Entry 8TMJ (electron microscopy, 3.20 A resolution); this record covers chains C and D of the 9 polymer chains in the assembly.

[Chain C (and D)]
Protein: Cobalt/magnesium transport protein CorA
Source organism: Thermotoga maritima
Notes: chain D of this document is another copy of the same molecule, construct and numbering; everything in this record applies to it too
UniProtKB: Q9WZ31 (CORA_THEMA); residue numbers follow UniProt; this construct covers 1-351
Sequence (373 residues; numbered -21 to 351; the number before each row is that of its first residue; numbers below 1 keep their minus sign (Met-21 is residue -21)):
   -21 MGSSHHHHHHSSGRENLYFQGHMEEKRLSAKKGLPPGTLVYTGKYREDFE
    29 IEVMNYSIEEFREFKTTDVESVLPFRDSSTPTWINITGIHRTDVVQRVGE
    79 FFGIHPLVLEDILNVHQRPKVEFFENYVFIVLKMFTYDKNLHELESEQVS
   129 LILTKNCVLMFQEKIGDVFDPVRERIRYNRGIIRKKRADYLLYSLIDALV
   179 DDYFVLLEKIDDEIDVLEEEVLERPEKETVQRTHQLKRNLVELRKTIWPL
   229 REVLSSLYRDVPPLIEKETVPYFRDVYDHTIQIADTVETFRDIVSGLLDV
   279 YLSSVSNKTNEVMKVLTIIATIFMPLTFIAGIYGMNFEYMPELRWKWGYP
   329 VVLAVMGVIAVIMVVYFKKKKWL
Not modelled in the structure: -21 to 15, 351 (chain D: -21 to -1)
Sequence notes: initiating methionine (-21); expression tag (-20 to 0)
Curated features (UniProtKB/Swiss-Prot):
  - motif: Gly312 to Asn314 (Probable selectivity filter)
  - site: Asn288 (Essential for ion permeation), Leu294 (Important for closing the ion permeation pathway in the closed state), Thr295 (Threonine that confers selectivity for Co(2+) transport)
  - mutagenesis: Asp89 (D89F/K: Decreases ion transport), Asp253 (D253K: Increases protein stability. Decreases ion transport), Leu280 (L280A: Decreases ion transport), Asn288 (N288L: Abolishes Co(2+) uptake), Met291 (M291A: No effect on ion transport), Leu294 (L294A/V: Increases ion transport by suppression of an obstruction in the transmembrane ion permeation pathway), Thr295 (T295L: Strongly reduces Co(2+) uptake. Abolishes Co(2+) uptake; when associated with L-299; T295M: Strongly reduces Co(2+) uptake ...), Thr299 (T299L: Reduces Co(2+) uptake. Abolishes Co(2+) uptake; when associated with L-295; T299M: No effect on Co(2+) uptake; T299S: Abolishes Co(2+) uptake), Pro303 (P303A/G/I: Increases ion transport by suppression of a kink in the transmembrane ion permeation pathway), Thr305 (T305L: Abolishes Co(2+) uptake), Ile310 (I310A: Increases ion transport), Tyr311 (Y311A: Abolishes pentamerization. Abolishes ion transport; Y311F: No effect on pentamerization. No effect on ion transport), 7 further mutagenesis entries in UniProt

[Chain C / chain D interface]
Pairs across the interface - 53 pairs, chain C then chain D:
  Asp179(C) with Lys10(D), salt bridge
  Phe182(C) with Lys10(D)
  Arg237(C) with Glu2(D)
  Arg252(C) with Arg5(D)
  Asp253(C) with Arg5(D), salt bridge
  Asp256(C) with Arg5(D), salt bridge; Ser7(D), hydrogen bond; Ala8(D)
  His257(C) with Ala8(D); Lys9(D)
  Gln260(C) with Lys9(D); Lys10(D)
  Asp277(C) with His212(D); Arg216(D), salt bridge
  Ser281(C) with Gln209(D), hydrogen bond
  Ser282(C) with Lys205(D); Gln209(D)
  Val283(C) with Lys205(D)
  Ser284(C) with Lys205(D); Tyr279(D)
  Thr287(C) with Thr287(D)
  Asn288(C) with Lys286(D)
  Met291(C) with Val290(D), hydrophobic; Met291(D), hydrophobic
  Lys292(C) with Val290(D)
  Leu294(C) with Leu294(D), hydrophobic
  Thr295(C) with Val290(D); Leu294(D)
  Ala298(C) with Leu294(D), hydrophobic
  Thr299(C) with Ile297(D)
  Met302(C) with Ile297(D), hydrophobic
  Pro303(C) with Phe301(D), hydrophobic
  Phe306(C) with Phe301(D), hydrophobic; Leu304(D), hydrophobic; Thr305(D)
  Gly309(C) with Ala308(D)
  Gly312(C) with Gly312(D)
  Met313(C) with Tyr311(D), hydrophobic; Val330(D), hydrophobic
  Asn314(C) with Tyr311(D); Met313(D); Asn314(D); Leu321(D); Arg322(D)
  Phe315(C) with Leu321(D); Trp323(D); Gly326(D); Tyr327(D)
  Glu316(C) with Arg322(D); Trp323(D)
  Pro319(C) with Tyr327(D)
  Lys348(C) with Glu289(D), salt bridge
  Trp350(C) with Glu289(D)
Also at the interface, not in a pair above, chain C (34 interface residues in all): Asn285
Also at the interface, not in a pair above, chain D (37 interface residues in all): Val208, Val283, Val293, Ala298, Met334

[Summary]
34 residues of chain C face 37 of chain D across their interface, with 2 hydrogen bonds and 5 salt bridges.
Polar pairs include Asp179(C)-Lys10(D), Asp253(C)-Arg5(D) and Asp256(C)-Arg5(D). UniProt lists 19 mutagenesis
sites on chain C.
Both chains are Cobalt/magnesium transport protein CorA (Thermotoga maritima). Entry 8TMJ (Cryo-EM structure
of CorA in complex with conformation-specific synthetic antibody C18 and 100 uM MgCl2, State ...) was
determined by electron microscopy.
